4TVM - chain A; structure by X-ray diffraction, 2.60 A resolution.

[Chain A]
Molecule: Citrate synthase
From: Mycobacterium tuberculosis
Notes: EC 2.3.3.1
Reference sequence: I6XWI3 (I6XWI3_MYCTU); numbering as in UniProt (aligned over 1-431)
Amino-acid sequence (431 residues; each row starts with the number of its first residue):
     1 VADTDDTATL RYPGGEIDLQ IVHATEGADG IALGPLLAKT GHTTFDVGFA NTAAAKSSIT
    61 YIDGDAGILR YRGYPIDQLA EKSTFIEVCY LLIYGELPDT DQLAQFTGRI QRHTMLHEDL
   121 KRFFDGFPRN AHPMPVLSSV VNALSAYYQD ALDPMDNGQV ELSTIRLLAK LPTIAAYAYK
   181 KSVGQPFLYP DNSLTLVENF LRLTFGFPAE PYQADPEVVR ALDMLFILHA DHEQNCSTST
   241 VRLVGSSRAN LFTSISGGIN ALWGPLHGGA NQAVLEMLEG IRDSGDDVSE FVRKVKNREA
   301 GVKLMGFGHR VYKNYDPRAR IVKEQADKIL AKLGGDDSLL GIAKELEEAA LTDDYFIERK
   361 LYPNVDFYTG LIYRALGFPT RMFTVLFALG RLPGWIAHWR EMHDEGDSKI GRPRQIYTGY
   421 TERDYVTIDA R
Disordered / not traced: 1-6, 291-313, 331-334, 350-364, 429-431
Sequence notes: conflict Val-1 (Met in I6XWI3)
Ligand contacts: oxaloacetate ion (OAA): His-229, His-232, Asn-235, His-267, Arg-318, Asp-366, Phe-387, Arg-391, Arg-412

[Summary]
Chain A binds oxaloacetate ion.
Chain A is Citrate synthase (Mycobacterium tuberculosis); the structure, Structure of Citrate Synthase from
Mycobacterium tuberculosis, was determined by X-ray diffraction together with 4TVO from the same study.
